PDB entry 8VMQ | X-ray diffraction, 1.48 A resolution | chains C and A of the 4 polymer chains in the assembly

== Chain C ==
Molecule: 21-nt DNA strand
Sequence (21 nucleotides; numbered 401 to 421; the number before each row is that of its first residue):
   401 TTGACTCTCTTAAGAGAGTCA
Ion coordination: Mg2+: DA413, DG414 (shared with 1 residue of chain B); Na+: DA413, DG414 (shared with 1 residue of chain B)

== Chain A ==
Protein: Intron-encoded endonuclease I-PpoI
From: Physarum polycephalum
Notes: EC 3.1.-.-
UniProtKB: Q94702 (PPO1_PHYPO); numbering as in UniProt (aligned over 2-163)
Chain sequence (162 residues; row label = number of the first residue in the row):
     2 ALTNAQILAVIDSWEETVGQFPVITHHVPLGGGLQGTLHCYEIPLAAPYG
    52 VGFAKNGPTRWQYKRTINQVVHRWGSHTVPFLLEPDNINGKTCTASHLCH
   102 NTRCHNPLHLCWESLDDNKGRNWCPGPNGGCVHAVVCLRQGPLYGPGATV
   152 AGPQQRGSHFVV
Ion coordination: Zn2+ site 1: Cys41, Cys100, Cys105, His110; Na+: Asn119 (shared with 2 residues of chain D); Zn2+ site 2: Cys125, Cys132, His134, Cys138
What the authors report for this chain:
  - mutagenesis - H78A/H98A, H98A: decreased catalytic activity
  - mutagenesis - H78A: unchanged catalytic activity
  - catalytic residues: His78, His98
  - mutagenesis - H98A: abolished binding to metal ion

== Chain C / chain A interface ==
Residue-residue contacts (19; chain C residue first):
  DT401(C) with Thr67(A), phosphate contact
  DT402(C) with Arg66(A), salt bridge to the phosphate; Thr67(A), base contact; Val72(A), base contact
  DG403(C) with Val52(A), phosphate contact; Gly53(A), hydrogen bond to the phosphate; Lys65(A), hydrogen bond to the base
  DA404(C) with Ala48(A), phosphate contact; Pro49(A), phosphate contact; Ala55(A), base contact; Lys65(A), base contact
  DC405(C) with Ala48(A), phosphate contact; Lys56(A), base contact
  DT406(C) with Lys56(A), base contact; Asn57(A), base contact
  DC407(C) with Asn57(A), hydrogen bond to the base
  DT411(C) with Leu116(A), base contact; Lys120(A), hydrogen bond to the base
  DA412(C) with Asp117(A), sugar contact
Interface residues without a listed pair, chain C (11 interface residues in all): DT408, DT410
Interface residues without a listed pair, chain A (17 interface residues in all): Tyr50, Phe54, Arg74

== Overview ==
The interface between chain C and chain A involves 11 residues on one side and 17 on the other; the contacts
include 4 hydrogen bonds and 1 salt bridge. Polar contacts include DG403(C)-Lys65(A), DC407(C)-Asn57(A) and
DT411(C)-Lys120(A). From the paper: catalytic residues His78(A) and His98(A); H78A/H98A and H98A of chain A
reduce catalytic activity.
Here chain C is a 21-nt DNA strand and chain A is Intron-encoded endonuclease I-PpoI (Physarum polycephalum).
Entry 8VMQ (Homing endonuclease I-PpoI-DNA complex:reaction at pH7.0 (K+ MES) with 500 uM Mg2+ for 20s) was
determined by X-ray diffraction together with 8VMO, 8VMP, 8VMR, 8VMS, 8VMT, 8VMU and 35 further entries from
the same study.
